PDB entry 9D3N | electron microscopy, 3.00 A resolution | chains E and J of the 10 polymer chains in the assembly

Chain E:
Name: Histone H3.2
Source organism: Homo sapiens
Reference sequence: Q71DI3 (H32_HUMAN); residues 44-133 here correspond to UniProt positions 45-134 (UniProt number = residue number + 1)
Sequence (90 residues; each row starts with the number of its first residue):
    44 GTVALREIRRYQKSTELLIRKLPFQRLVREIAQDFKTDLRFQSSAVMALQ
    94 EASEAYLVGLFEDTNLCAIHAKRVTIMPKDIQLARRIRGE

Chain J:
Molecule: 5S rDNA (coding strand)
Source organism: Xenopus borealis
Sequence (96 nucleotides; row label = number of the first residue in the row; numbers below 1 keep their minus sign (DT-47 is residue -47)):
   -47 TTCAGGGTGGTATGGCCGTAGGCGAGCACAAGGCTGACTTTTCCTCCCCT
     3 TGTGCTGCCTTCTGGGGGGGGCCCAGCTCCTCCCCATGCCAGGGTC

How chain E and chain J interact:
Contacting residue pairs (12; chain E residue first):
  Arg63(E) - DC-14(J)  sugar contact
  Arg72(E) - DA-23(J)  salt bridge to the phosphate
  Arg83(E) - DG-24(J)  hydrogen bond to the sugar
  Arg83(E) - DA-23(J)  sugar contact
  Phe84(E) - DG-24(J)  sugar contact
  Phe84(E) - DA-23(J)  hydrogen bond to the phosphate
  Gln85(E) - DG-24(J)  phosphate contact
  Ser86(E) - DG-24(J)  phosphate contact
  Arg116(E) - DT-3(J)  phosphate contact
  Val117(E) - DT-3(J)  hydrogen bond to the phosphate
  Thr118(E) - DC-4(J)  phosphate contact
  Thr118(E) - DT-3(J)  hydrogen bond to the phosphate
Other interface residues (no listed pair), chain E (11 interface residues in all): Lys115, Met120
Other interface residues (no listed pair), chain J (6 interface residues in all): DC-2

In short:
11 residues of chain E face 6 of chain J across their interface, with 4 hydrogen bonds and 1 salt bridge.
Polar pairs include Arg83(E)-DG-24(J), Phe84(E)-DA-23(J) and Val117(E)-DT-3(J).
Chain E is Histone H3.2 (Homo sapiens) and chain J is 5S rDNA (coding strand) (Xenopus borealis); the
structure, 167-bp 5S rDNA nucleosome cross-linked with glutaraldehyde, was determined by electron microscopy,
deposited together with 9D3K, 9D3L, 9D3O, 9D3Q, 9D3R, 9D3S and 9D3T.
